PDB entry 8B38 | electron microscopy, 3.00 A resolution | chains A and B of the 3 polymer chains in the assembly

[Chain A]
Protein: Structural polyprotein
Organism: Chaetoceros socialis forma radians RNA virus 1
UniProt: B9A8E1 (B9A8E1_9VIRU); numbering as in UniProt (aligned over 625-894)
Sequence (270 residues; numbered 625 to 894; the number before each row is that of its first residue):
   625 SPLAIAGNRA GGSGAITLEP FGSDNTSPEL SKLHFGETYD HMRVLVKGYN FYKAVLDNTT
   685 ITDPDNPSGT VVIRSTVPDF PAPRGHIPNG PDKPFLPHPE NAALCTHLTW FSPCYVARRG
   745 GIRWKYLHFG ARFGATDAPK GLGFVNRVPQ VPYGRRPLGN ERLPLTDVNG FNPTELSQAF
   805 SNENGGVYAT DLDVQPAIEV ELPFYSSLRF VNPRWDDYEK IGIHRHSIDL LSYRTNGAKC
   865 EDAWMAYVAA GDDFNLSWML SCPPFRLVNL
Reported in the primary citation:
  - conformationally variable residues (order/disorder transition): Ser625 to Ser637

[Chain B]
Protein: Structural polyprotein
Organism: Chaetoceros socialis forma radians RNA virus 1
UniProt: B9A8E1 (B9A8E1_9VIRU); residue numbers follow UniProt; this construct covers 34-275
Sequence (242 residues; row label = number of the first residue in the row):
    34 AVKDTIEGNS ETLSGTHQNE TLALYSNVDQ TAVKIMSSID PTRADCVSND HELGNFLSRP
    94 VRIMRESISL DERTSTTIAP WDVYLRHPMI NKKIANYEYL RANLVLEVVV NGGPFFYGKM
   154 LLGYTPFGYE DSLKNFNRIP IGHQNTMLSQ QPHVKIDFCE STGGVLHLPF VYNRNYMRIS
   214 EGSGEPASMG ELRLNTLNAL KNISFTGPAS SVATITVFAY LDNVELVAPS ANDPITAQQP
   274 EL
Unresolved in the structure: 239-243
Reported in the primary citation:
  - conformationally variable residues (order/disorder transition): Ala34 to Gly87

[Interface between chain A and chain B]
Pairs across the interface - 22 pairs, chain A then chain B:
  Ser625(A) - Glu193(B)
  Asn632(A) - Lys152(B)  hydrogen bond
  Asn632(A) - Lys188(B)
  Asn632(A) - Asp190(B)
  Ala634(A) - His186(B)
  Val740(A) - Phe160(B)
  Arg833(A) - Tyr205(B)
  Arg833(A) - Asn206(B)  hydrogen bond (backbone-backbone)
  Arg833(A) - Asn208(B)  hydrogen bond
  Phe834(A) - Tyr205(B)
  Phe834(A) - Asn206(B)
  Asn836(A) - Gly161(B)
  Asn836(A) - Asp164(B)  hydrogen bond
  Trp839(A) - Asp164(B)  hydrogen bond
  Trp882(A) - Pro159(B)  hydrophobic
  Leu884(A) - Pro159(B)
  Leu884(A) - Gln183(B)
  Leu884(A) - Gln184(B)
  Ser885(A) - Gln183(B)
  Ser885(A) - Gln184(B)
  Cys886(A) - Met180(B)
  Cys886(A) - Gln183(B)
Also at the interface, not in a pair above, chain A (18 interface residues in all): Ala628, Ile629, Arg633, Leu832, Lys844, Pro888
Also at the interface, not in a pair above, chain B (19 interface residues in all): Thr158, Pro185, Val204, Arg207

[Overview]
18 residues of chain A and 19 residues of chain B are in contact, with 5 hydrogen bonds. Polar contacts
include Asn632(A)-Lys152(B), Arg833(A)-Asn208(B) and Asn836(A)-Asp164(B). The paper reports conformational
variability at Ser625(A) and Ala34(B).
Here chain A is Structural polyprotein and chain B is Structural polyprotein, both from Chaetoceros socialis
forma radians RNA virus 1. Entry 8B38 (Chaetoceros socialis forma radians RNA virus 1 full capsid atomic
model) was determined by electron microscopy, deposited together with 8B3J.
